PDB entry 3RG6 | X-ray diffraction, 3.20 A resolution | chains C and D of the 6 polymer chains in the assembly

Chain C (and D):
Name: RbcX protein
Source organism: Anabaena sp
Notes: chain D of this document is another copy of the same molecule, construct and numbering; everything in this record applies to it too
UniProt: Q44212 (Q44212_9NOST); residue numbers follow UniProt; this construct covers 1-135
Amino-acid sequence (155 residues; row label = number of the first residue in the row; numbers below 1 keep their minus sign (Met-19 is residue -19)):
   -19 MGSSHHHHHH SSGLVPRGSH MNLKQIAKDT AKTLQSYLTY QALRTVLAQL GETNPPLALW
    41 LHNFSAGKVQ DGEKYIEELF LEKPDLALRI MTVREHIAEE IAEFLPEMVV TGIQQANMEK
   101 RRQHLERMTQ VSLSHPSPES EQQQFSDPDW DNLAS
Unresolved in the structure: -19 to 0, 116-135 (chain D: -19 to 0, 108-135)
Sequence notes: expression tag (-19 to 0)

Interface between chain C and chain D:
Contacting residue pairs (74):
  Met1(C) with Thr25(D); His76(D)
  Leu3(C) with Glu80(D); Ile81(D), hydrophobic
  Ile6(C) with Gln21(D); Ile77(D), hydrophobic; Ile81(D)
  Ala7(C) with Met88(D)
  Asp9(C) with Tyr17(D)
  Thr10(C) with Leu14(D); Tyr17(D); Leu85(D)
  Ala11(C) with Met88(D), hydrophobic
  Thr13(C) with Tyr17(D), hydrogen bond
  Leu14(C) with Thr10(D); Leu14(D), hydrophobic; Val89(D), hydrophobic
  Gln15(C) with Val89(D); Gly92(D), hydrogen bond (side chain-backbone); Ile93(D), hydrogen bond (side chain-backbone); Ala96(D)
  Tyr17(C) with Asp9(D); Thr10(D); Thr13(D), hydrogen bond
  Leu18(C) with Val89(D), hydrophobic
  Thr25(C) with Asn2(D)
  Glu53(C) with Ala96(D)
  Phe60(C) with His104(D)
  Pro64(C) with His104(D)
  Leu68(C) with Arg101(D)
  Met71(C) with Asn97(D), hydrogen bond (backbone-side chain); Lys100(D); Arg101(D)
  Arg74(C) with Ile93(D); Asn97(D), hydrogen bond
  Glu75(C) with Ile93(D); Asn97(D)
  Ala78(C) with Val90(D); Ile93(D), hydrophobic
  Glu79(C) with Val90(D); Gln94(D), hydrogen bond
  Ile81(C) with Leu3(D), hydrophobic; Ile6(D), hydrophobic
  Ala82(C) with Pro86(D); Val90(D), hydrophobic
  Leu85(C) with Thr10(D)
  Pro86(C) with Ala82(D); Glu83(D); Pro86(D), hydrophobic
  Met88(C) with Ala7(D), hydrophobic
  Val89(C) with Leu14(D), hydrophobic; Leu18(D), hydrophobic
  Val90(C) with Ala78(D); Glu79(D); Ala82(D), hydrophobic
  Gly92(C) with Gln15(D)
  Ile93(C) with Gln15(D), hydrogen bond (backbone-side chain); Leu18(D), hydrophobic; Arg74(D); Ala78(D), hydrophobic
  Gln94(C) with Glu75(D); Glu79(D), hydrogen bond
  Ala96(C) with Glu53(D)
  Asn97(C) with Met71(D), hydrogen bond (side chain-backbone); Arg74(D), hydrogen bond; Glu75(D)
  Lys100(C) with Glu53(D), salt bridge; Ile56(D); Glu57(D), salt bridge; Met71(D)
  Arg101(C) with Met71(D); Glu75(D), salt bridge
  His104(C) with Phe60(D); Leu68(D)
Other interface residues (no listed pair), chain C (43 interface residues in all): Lys8, Gln21, Thr72, Ile77, Glu80, Glu83
Other interface residues (no listed pair), chain D (46 interface residues in all): Ala11, Arg24, Gln29, Thr72

Summary:
The interface between chain C and chain D involves 43 residues on one side and 46 on the other; the contacts
include 11 hydrogen bonds and 3 salt bridges. Among the polar pairs are Lys100(C)-Glu53(D), Lys100(C)-Glu57(D)
and Arg101(C)-Glu75(D).
Both chains are RbcX protein (Anabaena sp). Entry 3RG6 (Crystal structure of a chaperone-bound assembly
intermediate of form I Rubisco) was determined by X-ray diffraction.
